Entry 9GEQ (electron microscopy, 3.12 A resolution); this record covers chains E and J of the 14 polymer chains in the assembly.

[Chain E]
Name: Histone H3.2
From: Xenopus laevis
Reference sequence: P84233 (H32_XENLA); residues 37-135 here correspond to UniProt positions 38-136 (UniProt number = residue number + 1)
Amino-acid sequence (99 residues; row label = number of the first residue in the row):
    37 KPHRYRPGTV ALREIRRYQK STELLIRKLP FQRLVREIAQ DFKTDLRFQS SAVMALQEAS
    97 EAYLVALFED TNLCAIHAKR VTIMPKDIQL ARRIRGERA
Unresolved in the structure: 37, 135
Sequence notes: conflict Ala102 (Gly103 in P84233)
Curated features (UniProtKB/Swiss-Prot):
  - modified residue: Lys37 (N6-methyllysine), Tyr41 (Phosphotyrosine), Lys56 (N6,N6,N6-trimethyllysine), Ser57 (Phosphoserine), Lys64 (N6-(2-hydroxyisobutyryl)lysine), Lys79 (N6,N6,N6-trimethyllysine), Thr80 (Phosphothreonine), Ser86 (Phosphoserine), Thr107 (Phosphothreonine), Lys115 (N6-acetyllysine), Lys122 (N6-(2-hydroxyisobutyryl)lysine)
  - lipidation: Cys110 (S-palmitoyl cysteine)

[Chain J]
Molecule: Widom-601 DNA
Sequence (147 nucleotides; numbered -73 to 73; the number before each row is that of its first residue; numbers below 1 keep their minus sign (DA-73 is residue -73)):
   -73 ATCGAGAATC CCGGTGCCGA GGCCGCTCAA TTGGTCGTAG ACAGCTCTAG CACCGCTTAA
   -13 ACGCACGTAC GCGCTGTCCC CCGCGTTTTA ACCGCCAAGG GGATTACTCC CTAGTCTCCA
    47 GGCACGTGTC AGATATATAC ATCCGAT
Unresolved in the structure: -73 to -61, 73

[How chain E and chain J interact]
Contacting residue pairs (19):
  Arg40(E) - DC70(J)  sugar contact
  Arg42(E) - DA-5(J)  salt bridge to the phosphate
  Arg42(E) - DC70(J)  hydrogen bond to the phosphate
  Thr45(E) - DC69(J)  sugar contact
  Thr45(E) - DC70(J)  hydrogen bond to the phosphate
  Arg63(E) - DA-14(J)  sugar contact
  Arg63(E) - DA-13(J)  salt bridge to the phosphate
  Arg72(E) - DC-23(J)  salt bridge to the phosphate
  Arg83(E) - DG-24(J)  base contact
  Arg83(E) - DC-23(J)  phosphate contact
  Phe84(E) - DG-24(J)  phosphate contact
  Phe84(E) - DC-23(J)  hydrogen bond to the phosphate
  Gln85(E) - DG-24(J)  phosphate contact
  Ser86(E) - DG-24(J)  phosphate contact
  Arg116(E) - DG-3(J)  phosphate contact
  Arg116(E) - DC-2(J)  salt bridge to the phosphate
  Val117(E) - DG-3(J)  hydrogen bond to the phosphate
  Thr118(E) - DG-3(J)  hydrogen bond to the phosphate
  Met120(E) - DG-3(J)  phosphate contact
Also at the interface, not in a pair above, chain E (17 interface residues in all): His39, Tyr41, Pro43, Leu82
Also at the interface, not in a pair above, chain J (12 interface residues in all): DT-6, DC-4, DG71

[Overview]
The interface between chain E and chain J involves 17 residues on one side and 12 on the other, with 5
hydrogen bonds and 4 salt bridges. Polar contacts include Arg42(E)-DC70(J), Thr45(E)-DC70(J) and
Phe84(E)-DC-23(J).
Here chain E is Histone H3.2 (Xenopus laevis) and chain J is Widom-601 DNA. Entry 9GEQ (Native dimeric
Myeloperoxidase bound to nucleosome core particle; composite map) was determined by electron microscopy (same
publication as 9GEN, 9GEO, 9GEP, 9GER, 9IHD, 9IHE and 9IHF).
